9B8T - chains B and C of the 6 polymer chains in the assembly; structure by electron microscopy, 2.95 A resolution.

== Chain B (and C) ==
Protein: Proliferating cell nuclear antigen
From: Homo sapiens
Notes: chain C of this document is another copy of the same molecule, construct and numbering; everything in this record applies to it too
UniProt: P12004 (PCNA_HUMAN); residue numbers follow UniProt; this construct covers 1-261
Chain sequence (261 residues; numbered 1 to 261; the number before each row is that of its first residue):
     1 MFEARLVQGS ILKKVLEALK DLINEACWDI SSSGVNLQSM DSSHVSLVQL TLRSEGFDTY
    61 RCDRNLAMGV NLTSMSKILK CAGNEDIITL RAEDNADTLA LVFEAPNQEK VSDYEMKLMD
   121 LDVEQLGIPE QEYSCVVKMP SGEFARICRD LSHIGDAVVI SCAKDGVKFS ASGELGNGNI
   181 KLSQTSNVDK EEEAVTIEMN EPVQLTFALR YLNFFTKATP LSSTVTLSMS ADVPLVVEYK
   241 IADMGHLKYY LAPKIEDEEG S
From the paper describing this entry:
  - binding site for Template DNA: Lys-14, Lys-80, Arg-210
  - binding site for Primer DNA: Lys-20, Asn-84, Arg-146, Arg-149, Lys-217

== Chain B / chain C interface ==
Pairs across the interface (37; chain B residue first):
  Ser-74(B) with Leu-175(C)
  Lys-77(B) with His-153(C); Ile-154(C); Leu-175(C)
  Ile-78(B) with Ile-154(C), hydrophobic
  Lys-80(B) with Arg-146(C), hydrogen bond (backbone-side chain); Asp-150(C); His-153(C)
  Cys-81(B) with Asp-150(C), hydrogen bond (side chain-backbone)
  Ala-82(B) with Arg-146(C)
  Gln-108(B) with Thr-185(C)
  Glu-109(B) with Glu-143(C); Leu-182(C); Ser-183(C); Thr-185(C); Glu-193(C); Val-195(C)
  Lys-110(B) with Glu-143(C); Ile-147(C); Lys-181(C)
  Val-111(B) with Lys-181(C), hydrogen bond (backbone-backbone)
  Ser-112(B) with Asn-179(C), hydrogen bond (side chain-backbone); Ile-180(C)
  Asp-113(B) with Asn-179(C), hydrogen bond (backbone-backbone)
  Tyr-114(B) with Leu-151(C); Ile-154(C), hydrophobic; Gly-178(C); Asn-179(C); Ile-180(C)
  Glu-115(B) with Gly-176(C); Asn-177(C), hydrogen bond (backbone-backbone)
  Met-116(B) with Leu-175(C); Gly-176(C)
  Lys-117(B) with Gly-173(C), hydrogen bond (side chain-backbone); Glu-174(C); Leu-175(C), hydrogen bond (backbone-backbone); Gly-176(C)

== Summary ==
16 residues of chain B and 21 residues of chain C are in contact, with 8 hydrogen bonds. Among the polar pairs
are Lys-80(B)/Arg-146(C), Cys-81(B)/Asp-150(C) and Ser-112(B)/Asn-179(C). From the paper: a binding site for
Primer DNA at Lys-20(B), Asn-84(B) and Arg-146(B) among others; a binding site for Template DNA at Lys-14(B),
Lys-80(B) and Arg-210(B).
Chain B and chain C are both Proliferating cell nuclear antigen (Homo sapiens); the structure, Human
polymerase epsilon bound to PCNA and DNA in the nucleotide bound state, was determined by electron microscopy
together with 9B8S from the same study.
